6O5B - chains C and G of the 12 polymer chains in the assembly; structure by electron microscopy, 3.60 A resolution.

Chain C (and G):
Name: Calcium uniporter protein, mitochondrial
Organism: Homo sapiens
Notes: chain G of this document is another copy of the same molecule, construct and numbering; everything in this record applies to it too
Reference sequence: Q8NE86 (MCU_HUMAN); numbering as in UniProt (aligned over 1-351)
Amino-acid sequence (351 residues; each row starts with the number of its first residue):
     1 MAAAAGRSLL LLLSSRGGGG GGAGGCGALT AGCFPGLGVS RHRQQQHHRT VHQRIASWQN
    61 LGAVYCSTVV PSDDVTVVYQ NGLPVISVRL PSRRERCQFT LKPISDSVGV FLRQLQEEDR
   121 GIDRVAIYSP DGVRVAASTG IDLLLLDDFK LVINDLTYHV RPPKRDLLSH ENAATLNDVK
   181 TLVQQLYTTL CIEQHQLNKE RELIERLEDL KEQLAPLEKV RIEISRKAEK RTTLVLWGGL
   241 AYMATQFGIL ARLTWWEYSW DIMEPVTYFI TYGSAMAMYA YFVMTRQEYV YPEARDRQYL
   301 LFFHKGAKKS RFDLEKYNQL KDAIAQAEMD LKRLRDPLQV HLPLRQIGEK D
Not modelled in the structure: 1-73, 342-351 (chain G: 1-74, 165-176, 337-351)
UniProt features mapped onto this chain:
  - region: T285 to V290 (Juxtamembrane helix)
  - motif: W260 to Y268 (Selectivity filter)
  - binding site (Ca(2+)): E264
  - modified residue: S57 (Phosphoserine), S92 (Phosphoserine), C97 (S-glutathionyl cysteine), K332 (N6-acetyllysine)
  - mutagenesis: S57 (S57A: Decreased MCU current; when associated with A-92), C66 (C66A: Does not affect glutathionylation in response to reactive oxygen species), S92 (S92A: Decreased MCU current; when associated with A-57; S92A: Impairs calcium uptake, but has no effect on oligomerization and interaction with MICU1 and MICU2), C97 (C97A: Abolished glutathionylation in response to reactive oxygen species), D123 (D123R: No effect on calcium uptake in presence of high concentrations of calcium. Abolished dimerization of MCU), K180 (K180A: No effect on calcium uptake, oligomerization and interaction with MICU1 and MICU2), C191 (C191A: Does not affect glutathionylation in response to reactive oxygen species), L240 (L240W: Abolished calcium uptake), A241 (A241W: Abolished interaction with EMRE/SMDT1 and calcium uptake), G248 (G248W: Abolished calcium uptake), E257 (E257A: According to a report, inhibits calcium uptake. According to a subsequent report, does not affect greatly calcium uptake; E257S: Does not affect greatly calcium uptake), S259 (S259A: Does not inhibit calcium uptake. Strongly reduced sensitivity to ruthenium red inhibition; S259R: Prevents entrance of calcium into the pore), 16 further mutagenesis entries in UniProt
Metal / ion sites: Ca2+: E264 (shared with 1 residue of chain A; 1 residue of chain E; E264(G) of chain G)
Reported in the primary citation:
  - mutagenesis - D123R: abolished binding to dimerization of HsMCU
  - post-translational modification sites: C97 (citing earlier work)

Interface between chain C and chain G:
Pairs across the interface - 44 pairs, chain C then chain G:
  V183(C) - L186(G)
  V183(C) - Y187(G)  hydrophobic
  L186(C) - V183(G)  hydrophobic
  Y187(C) - Y187(G)  hydrophobic
  L190(C) - K180(G)
  I192(C) - K180(G)
  I192(C) - V183(G)  hydrophobic
  I192(C) - Q184(G)
  Q196(C) - Q184(G)  hydrogen bond
  E229(C) - R286(G)  salt bridge
  L236(C) - Y279(G)  hydrogen bond (backbone-side chain)
  L236(C) - F282(G)  hydrophobic
  L236(C) - V283(G)  hydrophobic
  L240(C) - Y279(G)  hydrophobic
  L240(C) - A280(G)  hydrophobic
  L240(C) - V283(G)  hydrophobic
  M243(C) - Y272(G)
  M243(C) - M276(G)
  M243(C) - Y279(G)  hydrophobic
  Q246(C) - Y272(G)  hydrogen bond
  F247(C) - F269(G)  hydrophobic
  F247(C) - Y272(G)  hydrophobic
  F247(C) - M276(G)  hydrophobic
  L250(C) - F269(G)  hydrophobic
  A251(C) - F269(G)
  W255(C) - P265(G)
  W260(C) - E264(G)
  W260(C) - P265(G)  hydrophobic
  E264(C) - E264(G)
  T267(C) - Y268(G)
  V290(C) - E288(G)
  Y291(C) - Y279(G)
  Y291(C) - F282(G)
  Y291(C) - E288(G)
  P292(C) - F282(G)
  P292(C) - E288(G)
  R295(C) - F282(G)
  R295(C) - R286(G)
  P337(C) - H195(G)
  L338(C) - H195(G)  hydrogen bond (backbone-side chain)
  L338(C) - Q196(G)
  L338(C) - L334(G)  hydrophobic
  V340(C) - T188(G)
  V340(C) - H195(G)
Interface residues without a listed pair, chain C (31 interface residues in all): H195, W237, G239, A244, T254, H341
Interface residues without a listed pair, chain G (27 interface residues in all): T181, C191, K199, D261, M278, D330

Summary:
31 residues of chain C and 27 residues of chain G are in contact, with 4 hydrogen bonds and 1 salt bridge.
Among the polar pairs are E229(C)-R286(G), Q196(C)-Q184(G) and L236(C)-Y279(G). The paper reports that D123R
of chain C abolishes binding to dimerization of HsMCU; a modification site at C97(C).
Chain C and chain G are both Calcium uniporter protein, mitochondrial (Homo sapiens); the structure, Monomer
of a cation channel, was determined by electron microscopy together with 6O58 from the same study.
